Entry 7WK9 (electron microscopy, 3.48 A resolution); this record covers chains C and d of the 7 polymer chains in the assembly.

== Chain C ==
Molecule: Spike glycoprotein
Source organism: Severe acute respiratory syndrome coronavirus 2
UniProtKB: P0DTC2 (SPIKE_SARS2); residue numbers follow UniProt; this construct covers 1-68, 71-142, 146-210, 215-1208
Amino-acid sequence (1258 residues; row label = number of the first residue in the row; note: 9 numbers in that range are skipped by the numbering (no residue carries them; nothing is unmodelled there); a row labelled like 210A-210F holds insertion residues (210A, then the next letters in order)):
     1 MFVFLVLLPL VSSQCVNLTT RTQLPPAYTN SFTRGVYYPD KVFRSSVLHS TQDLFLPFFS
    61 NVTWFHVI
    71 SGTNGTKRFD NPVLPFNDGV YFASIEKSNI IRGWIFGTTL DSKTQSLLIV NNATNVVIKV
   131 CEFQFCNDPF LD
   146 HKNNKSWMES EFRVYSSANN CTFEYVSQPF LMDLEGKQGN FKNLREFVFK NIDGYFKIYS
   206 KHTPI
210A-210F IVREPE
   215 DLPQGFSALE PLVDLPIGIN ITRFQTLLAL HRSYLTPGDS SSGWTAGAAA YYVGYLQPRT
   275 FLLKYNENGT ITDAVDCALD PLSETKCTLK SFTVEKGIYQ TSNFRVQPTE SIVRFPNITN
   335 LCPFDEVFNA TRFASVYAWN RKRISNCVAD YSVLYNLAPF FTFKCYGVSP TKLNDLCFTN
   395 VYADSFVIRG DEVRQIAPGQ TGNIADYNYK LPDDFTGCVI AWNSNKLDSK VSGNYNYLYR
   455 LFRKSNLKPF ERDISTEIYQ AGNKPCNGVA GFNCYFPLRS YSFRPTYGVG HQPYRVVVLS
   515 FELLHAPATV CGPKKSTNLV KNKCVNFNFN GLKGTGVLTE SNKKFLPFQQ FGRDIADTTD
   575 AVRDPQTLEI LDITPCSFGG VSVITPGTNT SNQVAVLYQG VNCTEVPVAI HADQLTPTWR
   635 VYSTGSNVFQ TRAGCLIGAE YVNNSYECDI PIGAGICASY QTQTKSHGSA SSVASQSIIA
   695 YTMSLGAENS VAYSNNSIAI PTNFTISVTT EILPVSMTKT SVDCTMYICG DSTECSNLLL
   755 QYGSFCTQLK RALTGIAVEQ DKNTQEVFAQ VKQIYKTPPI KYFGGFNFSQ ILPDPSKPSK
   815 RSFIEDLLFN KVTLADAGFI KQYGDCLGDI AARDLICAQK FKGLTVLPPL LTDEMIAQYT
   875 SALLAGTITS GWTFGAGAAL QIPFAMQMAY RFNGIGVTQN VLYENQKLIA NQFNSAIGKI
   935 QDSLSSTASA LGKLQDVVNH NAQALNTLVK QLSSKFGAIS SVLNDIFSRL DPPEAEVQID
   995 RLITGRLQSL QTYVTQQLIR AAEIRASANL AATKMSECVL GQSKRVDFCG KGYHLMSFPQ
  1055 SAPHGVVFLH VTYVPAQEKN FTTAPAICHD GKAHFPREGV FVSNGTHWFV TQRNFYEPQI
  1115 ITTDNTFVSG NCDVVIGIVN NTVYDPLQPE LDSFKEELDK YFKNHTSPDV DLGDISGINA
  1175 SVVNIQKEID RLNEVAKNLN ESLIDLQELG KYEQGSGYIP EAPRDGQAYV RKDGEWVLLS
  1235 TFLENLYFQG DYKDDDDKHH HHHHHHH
Not modelled in the structure: 1-13, 71-76, 146-158, 210A-210F, 248-254, 621-630, 677-688, 828-853, 1148-1261
Disulfide bonds: Cys-131/Cys-166, Cys-291/Cys-301, Cys-336/Cys-361, Cys-379/Cys-432, Cys-480/Cys-488, Cys-538/Cys-590, Cys-617/Cys-649, Cys-662/Cys-671, Cys-738/Cys-760, Cys-743/Cys-749, Cys-1032/Cys-1043, Cys-1082/Cys-1126
Differences from the reference sequence: variant Val-67 (Ala in P0DTC2), Ile-95 (Thr in P0DTC2), Asp-142 (Gly in P0DTC2), Asp-339 (Gly in P0DTC2), Leu-371 (Ser in P0DTC2), Pro-373 (Ser in P0DTC2), Phe-375 (Ser in P0DTC2), Asn-417 (Lys in P0DTC2), Lys-440 (Asn in P0DTC2), Ser-446 (Gly in P0DTC2), Asn-477 (Ser in P0DTC2), Lys-478 (Thr in P0DTC2), Ala-484 (Glu in P0DTC2), Arg-493 (Gln in P0DTC2), Ser-496 (Gly in P0DTC2), Arg-498 (Gln in P0DTC2), Tyr-501 (Asn in P0DTC2), His-505 (Tyr in P0DTC2), Lys-547 (Thr in P0DTC2), Gly-614 (Asp in P0DTC2), Tyr-655 (His in P0DTC2), Lys-679 (Asn in P0DTC2), His-681 (Pro in P0DTC2), Gly-682 (Arg in P0DTC2), Ser-683 (Arg in P0DTC2), Ser-685 (Arg in P0DTC2), Lys-764 (Asn in P0DTC2), Tyr-796 (Asp in P0DTC2), Lys-856 (Asn in P0DTC2), His-954 (Gln in P0DTC2), Lys-969 (Asn in P0DTC2), Phe-981 (Leu in P0DTC2), Pro-986 (Lys in P0DTC2), Pro-987 (Val in P0DTC2); insertion (210A-210B); conflict Arg-210C (Asn211 in P0DTC2), Glu-210D (Leu212 in P0DTC2), Pro-210E (Val213 in P0DTC2), Glu-210F (Arg214 in P0DTC2); expression tag (1209-1261)

== Chain d ==
Molecule: Light chain of S3H3 Fab
Source organism: Mus musculus
Notes: antibody fragment or engineered binder
Amino-acid sequence (215 residues; each row starts with the number of its first residue):
     1 DIVLTQSPAS LAVSLGQRAT ISCRASKSVS ASVYSYMHWY QQKPGQPPKL LIYLASSLES
    61 GVPARFSGSG SGTDFTLNIH PVEEEDAATY YCHHSRELPP AFGGGTKLEI KRADAAPTVS
   121 IFPPSSEQLT SGGASVVCFL NNFYPKDINV KWKIDGSERQ NGVLNSWTDQ DSKDSTYSMS
   181 STLTLTKDEY ERHNSYTCEA THKTSTSPIV KSFNR
Not modelled in the structure: 112-215
Disulfide bonds: Cys-23/Cys-92

== How chain C and chain d interact ==
Contacting residue pairs (16; chain C residue first):
  Asn-536(C) with Leu-98(d)
  Glu-554(C) with Tyr-36(d); Arg-96(d), salt bridge
  Ser-555(C) with Ala-31(d); Ser-32(d), hydrogen bond (backbone-side chain)
  Asn-556(C) with Ser-30(d); Ala-31(d); Ser-32(d); Arg-96(d), hydrogen bond
  Lys-557(C) with Ser-32(d), hydrogen bond (backbone-side chain)
  Phe-559(C) with Ser-32(d); Val-33(d), hydrophobic; Tyr-34(d)
  Leu-582(C) with Tyr-34(d), hydrogen bond (backbone-side chain)
  Glu-583(C) with Tyr-34(d)
  Ile-584(C) with Ser-32(d)
Interface residues without a listed pair, chain C (11 interface residues in all): Lys-535, Leu-585

== In short ==
Chain C and chain d form an interface of 11 and 8 residues respectively, with 4 hydrogen bonds and 1 salt
bridge. Among the polar pairs are Glu-554(C)/Arg-96(d), Ser-555(C)/Ser-32(d) and Asn-556(C)/Arg-96(d).
Here chain C is Spike glycoprotein (Severe acute respiratory syndrome coronavirus 2) and chain d is Light
chain of S3H3 Fab (Mus musculus). Entry 7WK9 (SARS-CoV-2 Omicron open state spike protein in complex with S3H3
Fab) was determined by electron microscopy (same publication as 7WK4, 7WK6, 7WK8, 7WKA, 7WVP and 7WVQ).
